Entry 6HDA (X-ray diffraction, 3.80 A resolution); this record covers chains A and B.

# Chain A
Protein: Nanobody, Maltose/maltodextrin-binding periplasmic protein
Source organism: Lama glama
Reference sequence: P0AEX9 (MALE_ECOLI); residues 123-483 here correspond to UniProt positions 32-392 (UniProt number = residue number - 91)
Chain sequence (486 residues; each row starts with the number of its first residue):
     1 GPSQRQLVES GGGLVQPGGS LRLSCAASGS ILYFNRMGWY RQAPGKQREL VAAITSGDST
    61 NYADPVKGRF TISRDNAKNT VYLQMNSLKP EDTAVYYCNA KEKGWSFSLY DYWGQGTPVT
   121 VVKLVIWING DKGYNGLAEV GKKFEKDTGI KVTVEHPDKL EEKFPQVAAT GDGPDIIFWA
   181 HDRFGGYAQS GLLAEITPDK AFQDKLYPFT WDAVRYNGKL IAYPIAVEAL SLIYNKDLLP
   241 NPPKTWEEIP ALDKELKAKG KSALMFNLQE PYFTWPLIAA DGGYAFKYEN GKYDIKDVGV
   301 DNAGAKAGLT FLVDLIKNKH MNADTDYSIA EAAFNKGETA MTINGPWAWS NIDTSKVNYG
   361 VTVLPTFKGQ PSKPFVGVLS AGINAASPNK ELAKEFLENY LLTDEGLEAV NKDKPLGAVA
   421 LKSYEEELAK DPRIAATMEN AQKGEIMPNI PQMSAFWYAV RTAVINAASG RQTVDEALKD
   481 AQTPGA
Disordered / not traced: 1-3, 283-301, 484-486
Construct notes: expression tag (484-486)
Cystine bridges: Cys25-Cys98

# Chain B
Protein: TMEM175
Source organism: Marivirga tractuosa DSM 4126
Reference sequence: E4TN31 (E4TN31_MARTH); numbering as in UniProt (aligned over 2-247)
Chain sequence (255 residues; each row starts with the number of its first residue; numbering starts at 0):
     0 MSRKVFETVV GLNPNFSFRG KQQTRIETFS DAVFALAITL LVLSSTIPET FEDLWASMRD
    60 VIPFAICVAL IIVIWYQHYI FFLKYGLQDK VTILLNTILL FVLLVYVYPL KFLARFLSEI
   120 YGGIFGIIET DLSRFGEYSH QNLKLLMVNY GLGAFAIFLV FSLMYWRAYK MKSLLDLNSY
   180 EIFDTKSSII ANLLMCSVPL LSLIITLIDP WGNFRTTILS GFLYFLYVPI MIVFGRITSK
   240 KSRRLLQDAL EVLFQ
Disordered / not traced: 0-8, 241-254
Construct notes: initiating methionine (0); expression tag (1, 248-254)
UniProt features mapped onto this chain:
  - motif: Arg24 to Asp30 (RxxxFSD motif)
  - site: Leu35 (Hydrophobic filter residue 1), Leu39 (Hydrophobic filter residue 2), Leu42 (Hydrophobic filter residue 3)
  - mutagenesis: Thr38 (T38A: Decreased selectivity for potassium ion)

# Interface between chain A and chain B
Contacting residue pairs (21; chain A residue first):
  Tyr234(A) with Ser172(B), hydrogen bond (side chain-backbone); Leu173(B), hydrogen bond (side chain-backbone)
  Lys236(A) with Ser172(B), hydrogen bond (side chain-backbone); Leu173(B), hydrogen bond (side chain-backbone); Asp175(B), salt bridge
  Pro240(A) with Leu173(B)
  Lys244(A) with Lys169(B)
  Val361(A) with Ser172(B)
  Thr362(A) with Ser172(B), hydrogen bond
  Glu426(A) with Tyr179(B)
  Leu428(A) with Ser178(B)
  Ala429(A) with Asn177(B); Ser178(B), hydrogen bond (backbone-side chain); Tyr179(B)
  Lys430(A) with Asn177(B)
  Asp431(A) with Ser178(B)
  Pro432(A) with Asp175(B); Leu176(B); Asn177(B)
  Ala435(A) with Ser178(B)
  Glu439(A) with Lys171(B), salt bridge
Interface residues without a listed pair, chain A (17 interface residues in all): Asn241, Val363, Glu425
Interface residues without a listed pair, chain B (10 interface residues in all): Arg166

# Overview
The interface between chain A and chain B involves 17 residues on one side and 10 on the other, with 6
hydrogen bonds and 2 salt bridges. Polar contacts include Lys236(A)-Asp175(B), Glu439(A)-Lys171(B) and
Tyr234(A)-Ser172(B). Curated annotation (UniProt) lists one mutagenesis site on chain B.
Here chain A is Nanobody, Maltose/maltodextrin-binding periplasmic protein (Lama glama) and chain B is TMEM175
(Marivirga tractuosa DSM 4126). Entry 6HDA (Crystal structure of the potassium channel MtTMEM175 with cesium)
was determined by X-ray diffraction (same publication as 6SWR, 6HD8, 6HD9, 6HDB and 6HDC).
